PDB entry 4Z9W | X-ray diffraction, 1.77 A resolution | chains A and B

[Chain A]
Molecule: rRNA N-glycosidase
Organism: Momordica charantia
Notes: EC 3.2.2.22
Reference sequence: B7X8M2 (B7X8M2_MOMCH); residues 1-247 here correspond to UniProt positions 24-270 (UniProt number = residue number + 23)
Amino-acid sequence (247 residues; each row starts with the number of its first residue):
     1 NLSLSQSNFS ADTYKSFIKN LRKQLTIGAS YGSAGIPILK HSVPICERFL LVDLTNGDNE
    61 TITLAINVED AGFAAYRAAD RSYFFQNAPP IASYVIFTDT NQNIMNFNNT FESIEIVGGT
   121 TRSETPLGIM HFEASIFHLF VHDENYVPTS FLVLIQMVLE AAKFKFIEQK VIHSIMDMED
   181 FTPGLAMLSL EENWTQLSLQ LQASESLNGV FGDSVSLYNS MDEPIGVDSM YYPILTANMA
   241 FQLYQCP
Disulfide bonds: Cys46 forms a disulfide with the same residue of a neighbouring copy of this chain
Glycans and other covalent adducts: N-acetylglucosamine (NAG) linked to Asn108

[Chain B]
Molecule: rRNA N-glycosidase
Organism: Momordica charantia
Notes: EC 3.2.2.22
Reference sequence: B7X8M2 (B7X8M2_MOMCH); residues 1-261 here correspond to UniProt positions 287-547 (UniProt number = residue number + 286)
Amino-acid sequence (261 residues; numbered 1 to 261; the number before each row is that of its first residue):
     1 NEQCSPQQRT TRISGRDGLC VDVYGALTAD GSRVILYPCG QQQNQQWTFY PDNTIRSLGK
    61 CLATSALSSG SNVVITNCDY LRYDDGWMVS SSGTMMNKSS HLVLTANAAT SRTNLTGENN
   121 VFAAKQAWRI GNYVEPIVTT IIGLRHMCLE ATDNDTNVWL ESCVKNKTKQ YWALYSDDTI
   181 RVNNNRNLCV SSSTDSSSKL IVIRRCDGSI NQRWVFTPQG TISNPGYEAV MDVAQNDVYL
   241 KKIVLSSATD KGNGQQWTVF Y
Disulfide bonds: Cys20-Cys39, Cys61-Cys78, Cys148-Cys163, Cys189-Cys206
Glycans and other covalent adducts: N-acetylglucosamine (NAG) linked to Asn97

[Chain A / chain B interface]
Cross-chain cystine bridges: Cys246(A)-Cys4(B)
Residue-residue contacts (73; chain A residue first):
  Ala11(A) - His146(B)
  Asp12(A) - Arg145(B)  salt bridge
  Asp12(A) - His146(B)  salt bridge
  Lys15(A) - His146(B)
  Ser33(A) - Ser91(B)
  Ala34(A) - Pro218(B)
  Gly35(A) - Pro218(B)
  Lys165(A) - Gly220(B)
  Lys165(A) - Thr258(B)
  Phe166(A) - Phe260(B)  hydrophobic
  Phe166(A) - Tyr261(B)  hydrophobic
  Gln169(A) - Ile142(B)
  Gln169(A) - Thr258(B)
  Gln169(A) - Phe260(B)
  Lys170(A) - Phe260(B)
  Ile172(A) - His146(B)
  His173(A) - Phe260(B)
  Met176(A) - His146(B)
  Leu190(A) - Tyr261(B)
  Leu199(A) - Gln3(B)
  Ala203(A) - Gln3(B)
  Ala203(A) - Cys4(B)
  Ala203(A) - Pro6(B)
  Ser206(A) - Pro6(B)
  Ser206(A) - Pro51(B)
  Leu207(A) - Pro6(B)  hydrophobic
  Leu207(A) - Gln8(B)
  Leu207(A) - Arg9(B)
  Leu207(A) - Phe49(B)
  Leu207(A) - Tyr50(B)
  Leu207(A) - Pro51(B)
  Asn208(A) - Asn53(B)
  Asn208(A) - Trp87(B)  hydrogen bond (side chain-backbone)
  Asn208(A) - Met88(B)
  Asn208(A) - Val89(B)  hydrogen bond (side chain-backbone)
  Val210(A) - Arg9(B)
  Val210(A) - Phe49(B)  hydrophobic
  Val210(A) - Ile130(B)  hydrophobic
  Phe211(A) - Arg9(B)
  Gly212(A) - Pro6(B)
  Gly212(A) - Arg9(B)  hydrogen bond (backbone-side chain)
  Asp213(A) - Arg9(B)  salt bridge
  Ser214(A) - Arg9(B)
  Tyr218(A) - Tyr261(B)
  Asn219(A) - Tyr261(B)
  Ser220(A) - Tyr261(B)  hydrogen bond (backbone-backbone)
  Ile225(A) - Tyr133(B)  hydrophobic
  Gly226(A) - Tyr133(B)
  Asp228(A) - Thr11(B)  hydrogen bond
  Asp228(A) - Gly131(B)
  Asp228(A) - Asn132(B)  hydrogen bond (side chain-backbone)
  Ser229(A) - Ile130(B)  hydrogen bond (side chain-backbone)
  Met230(A) - Ser91(B)
  Tyr231(A) - Val89(B)
  Tyr231(A) - Ser90(B)
  Tyr231(A) - Ser91(B)
  Tyr231(A) - Arg129(B)
  Tyr231(A) - Ile130(B)
  Tyr232(A) - Arg129(B)
  Tyr232(A) - Gly131(B)
  Tyr232(A) - Asn132(B)
  Tyr232(A) - Tyr133(B)  hydrogen bond (side chain-backbone)
  Tyr232(A) - Ile137(B)  hydrophobic
  Pro233(A) - Leu174(B)  hydrophobic
  Pro233(A) - Val259(B)
  Ile234(A) - Ile137(B)  hydrophobic
  Ile234(A) - Tyr261(B)  hydrophobic
  Thr236(A) - Pro218(B)
  Ala237(A) - Phe216(B)  hydrophobic
  Ala237(A) - Thr258(B)  hydrogen bond (backbone-side chain)
  Asn238(A) - Tyr261(B)  hydrogen bond
  Gln245(A) - Cys4(B)
  Cys246(A) - Cys4(B)  disulfide
Also at the interface, not in a pair above, chain A (44 interface residues in all): Ile36, Pro224, Pro247
Also at the interface, not in a pair above, chain B (36 interface residues in all): Ser5, Gly93, Cys163, Thr217

[Summary]
Chain A and chain B form an interface of 44 and 36 residues respectively; the contacts include 1 disulfide
bond, 10 hydrogen bonds and 3 salt bridges. Polar pairs include Asp12(A)-Arg145(B), Asp12(A)-His146(B) and
Asp213(A)-Arg9(B). Covalently linked N-acetylglucosamine: at Asn108(A). N-acetylglucosamine is covalently
linked to Asn97(B).
Chain A is rRNA N-glycosidase and chain B is rRNA N-glycosidase, both from Momordica charantia; the structure,
Structural studies on a non-toxic homologue of type II RIPs from Momordica charantia (bitter gourd)-Native-2,
was determined by X-ray diffraction, deposited together with 4Z8S, 4ZA3, 4ZBV, 4ZFU, 4ZFW, 4ZFY, 4ZGR and
4ZLB.
